Entry 7FDC (electron microscopy, 6.60 A resolution (low resolution: residue-level contacts below are approximate; hydrogen-bond / salt-bridge calls are withheld)); this record covers chains K and L of the 31 polymer chains in the assembly.

Chain K:
Protein: V-type proton ATPase subunit E
From: Saccharomyces cerevisiae S288C
Reference sequence: P22203 (VATE_YEAST); residue numbers follow UniProt; this construct covers 1-233
Chain sequence (233 residues; row label = number of the first residue in the row):
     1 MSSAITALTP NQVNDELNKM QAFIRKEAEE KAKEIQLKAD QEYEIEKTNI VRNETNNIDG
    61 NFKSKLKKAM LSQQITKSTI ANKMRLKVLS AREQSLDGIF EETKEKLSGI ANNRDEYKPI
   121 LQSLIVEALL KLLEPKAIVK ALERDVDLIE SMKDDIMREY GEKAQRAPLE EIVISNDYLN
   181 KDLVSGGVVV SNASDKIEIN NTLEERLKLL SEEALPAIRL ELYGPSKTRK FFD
Disordered / not traced: 1-7, 233

Chain L:
Protein: V-type proton ATPase subunit G
From: Saccharomyces cerevisiae S288C
Chain sequence (122 residues; numbered -7 to 114; the number before each row is that of its first residue; numbers below 1 keep their minus sign (Met-7 is residue -7)):
    -7 MDYKDDDDKS QKNGIATLLQ AEKEAHEIVS KARKYRQDKL KQAKTDAAKE IDSYKIQKDK
    53 ELKEFEQKNA GGVGELEKKA EAGVQGELAE IKKIAEKKKD DVVKILIETV IKPSAEVHIN
   113 AL
Disordered / not traced: -7 to 1, 113-114

Chain K / chain L interface:
Contacting residue pairs (61; chain K residue first):
  Asn14(K) - Ser2(L)
  Gln21(K) - Thr9(L)
  Gln21(K) - Leu10(L)
  Arg25(K) - Ala13(L)
  Arg25(K) - Glu16(L)
  Arg25(K) - Ile20(L)
  Ala28(K) - Ile20(L)
  Glu29(K) - Ile20(L)
  Ala32(K) - Ala24(L)
  Ala32(K) - Arg25(L)
  Ile35(K) - Arg25(L)
  Ile35(K) - Arg28(L)
  Gln36(K) - Lys23(L)
  Gln36(K) - Ala24(L)
  Gln36(K) - Arg25(L)
  Lys38(K) - Arg28(L)
  Ala39(K) - Arg28(L)
  Ala39(K) - Lys31(L)
  Asp40(K) - Lys31(L)
  Glu42(K) - Arg28(L)
  Tyr43(K) - Lys31(L)
  Tyr43(K) - Gln34(L)
  Tyr43(K) - Ala35(L)
  Tyr43(K) - Asp38(L)
  Glu46(K) - Ala35(L)
  Glu46(K) - Lys36(L)
  Lys47(K) - Asp38(L)
  Lys47(K) - Ala39(L)
  Lys47(K) - Glu42(L)
  Val51(K) - Ile43(L)
  Glu54(K) - Ile43(L)
  Thr55(K) - Tyr46(L)
  Ile58(K) - Tyr46(L)
  Ile58(K) - Lys47(L)
  Ile58(K) - Lys50(L)
  Asp59(K) - Tyr46(L)
  Phe62(K) - Leu54(L)
  Phe62(K) - Phe57(L)
  Lys65(K) - Leu54(L)
  Ala69(K) - Glu58(L)
  Met70(K) - Asn61(L)
  Gln73(K) - Glu58(L)
  Gln73(K) - Asn61(L)
  Ile80(K) - Leu68(L)
  Ala91(K) - Leu80(L)
  Ala91(K) - Lys84(L)
  Arg92(K) - Ile83(L)
  Ser95(K) - Lys84(L)
  Thr103(K) - Leu98(L)
  Thr103(K) - Ile99(L)
  Lys106(K) - Val95(L)
  Lys106(K) - Ile99(L)
  Leu107(K) - Ile99(L)
  Glu127(K) - Pro105(L)
  Glu127(K) - Ser106(L)
  Leu130(K) - Glu108(L)
  Arg206(K) - Lys104(L)
  Leu210(K) - Thr101(L)
  Leu210(K) - Val102(L)
  Glu221(K) - Val94(L)
  Tyr223(K) - Ile83(L)
Also at the interface, not in a pair above, chain K (51 interface residues in all): Leu17, Ile50, Leu66, Lys77, Met84, Val88, Gln94, Ile99, Phe100, Glu102, Ile120, Leu133, Leu222
Also at the interface, not in a pair above, chain L (50 interface residues in all): Gln12, Ala17, Val21, Tyr27, Leu32, Ala72, Glu73, Val76, Ala87, Lys90, Ile103

Overview:
Chain K and chain L form an interface of 51 and 50 residues respectively.
Chain K is V-type proton ATPase subunit E and chain L is V-type proton ATPase subunit G, both from
Saccharomyces cerevisiae S288C; the structure, CryoEM Structures of Reconstituted V-ATPase, state3, was
determined by electron microscopy.
